PDB entry 3M0L | X-ray diffraction, 1.85 A resolution | chains C and D of the 4 polymer chains in the assembly

Chain C (and D):
Molecule: L-rhamnose isomerase
Organism: Pseudomonas stutzeri
Notes: EC 5.3.1.14; chain D of this document is another copy of the same molecule, construct and numbering; everything in this record applies to it too
UniProt: Q75WH8 (Q75WH8_PSEST); numbering as in UniProt (aligned over 1-430)
Amino-acid sequence (438 residues; row label = number of the first residue in the row):
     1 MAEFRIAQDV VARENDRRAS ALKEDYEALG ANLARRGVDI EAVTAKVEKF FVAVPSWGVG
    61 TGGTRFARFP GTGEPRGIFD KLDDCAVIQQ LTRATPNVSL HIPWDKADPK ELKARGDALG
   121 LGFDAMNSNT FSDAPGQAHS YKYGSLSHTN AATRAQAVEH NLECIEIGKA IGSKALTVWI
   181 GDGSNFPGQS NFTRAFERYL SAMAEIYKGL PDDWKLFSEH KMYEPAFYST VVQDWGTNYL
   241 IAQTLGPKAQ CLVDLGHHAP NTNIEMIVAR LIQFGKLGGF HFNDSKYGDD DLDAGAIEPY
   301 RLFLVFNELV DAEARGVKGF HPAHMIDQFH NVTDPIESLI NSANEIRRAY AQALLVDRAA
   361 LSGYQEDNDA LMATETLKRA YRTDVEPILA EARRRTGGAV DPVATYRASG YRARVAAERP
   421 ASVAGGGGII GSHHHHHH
Not modelled in the structure: 1-2, 431-438 (chain D: 1-2, 422-438)
Differences from the reference sequence: engineered mutation Asn150 (Asp in Q75WH8), Phe329 (Ser in Q75WH8); expression tag (431-438)
Metal / ion sites: Mn2+ site 1: Glu219, Asp254, His281, Asp327 (together with D-psicose); Mn2+ site 2: His257, Asp289 (together with D-psicose)
Residues lining bound ligands: D-psicose (PSJ): Trp57, His101, Trp104, Phe131, Trp179, Glu219, Lys221, Asp254, His257, His281, Asp289, Asp327, Phe329

Chain C / chain D interface:
Residue-residue contacts (87):
  Thr64(C) - Arg65(D)
  Thr64(C) - Pro225(D)
  Arg65(C) - Thr64(D)
  Arg65(C) - Arg65(D)
  Arg65(C) - Lys221(D)
  Arg65(C) - Glu224(D)  salt bridge
  Arg65(C) - Asp289(D)  salt bridge
  Arg65(C) - Asp291(D)  salt bridge
  Arg65(C) - Phe329(D)
  Phe66(C) - Ser132(D)
  Phe66(C) - Trp179(D)  hydrophobic
  Phe66(C) - Lys221(D)
  Phe66(C) - Glu224(D)
  Ala67(C) - Phe131(D)
  Ala67(C) - Ser132(D)
  Phe69(C) - Phe131(D)
  Phe69(C) - Asp133(D)
  Phe69(C) - Ser140(D)
  Phe69(C) - Tyr141(D)
  Phe69(C) - Lys142(D)  hydrogen bond (backbone-side chain)
  Phe131(C) - Ala67(D)
  Phe131(C) - Phe69(D)
  Ser132(C) - Ala67(D)
  Asp133(C) - Phe69(D)
  Ser140(C) - Phe69(D)
  Tyr141(C) - Phe69(D)
  Lys142(C) - Phe69(D)  hydrogen bond (side chain-backbone)
  Lys142(C) - Asn331(D)
  Lys142(C) - Val332(D)
  Tyr143(C) - Val332(D)
  Trp179(C) - Phe66(D)  hydrophobic
  Asn185(C) - Leu292(D)
  Phe186(C) - Asp293(D)
  Phe186(C) - Ala296(D)  hydrophobic
  Phe186(C) - Val332(D)  hydrophobic
  Phe186(C) - Thr333(D)
  Pro187(C) - Ala296(D)
  Pro187(C) - Ile297(D)
  Lys221(C) - Arg65(D)
  Lys221(C) - Phe66(D)
  Met222(C) - Tyr287(D)  hydrophobic
  Tyr223(C) - Tyr223(D)
  Tyr223(C) - Tyr287(D)  hydrophobic
  Glu224(C) - Arg65(D)  salt bridge
  Glu224(C) - Phe66(D)
  Pro225(C) - Thr64(D)
  Pro225(C) - Phe66(D)
  Phe227(C) - Lys286(D)
  Phe227(C) - Tyr287(D)
  Phe227(C) - Asp290(D)
  Phe227(C) - Leu292(D)
  Tyr228(C) - Lys286(D)
  Tyr228(C) - Tyr287(D)  hydrogen bond (backbone-side chain)
  Lys286(C) - Phe227(D)
  Lys286(C) - Tyr228(D)
  Tyr287(C) - Met222(D)  hydrophobic
  Tyr287(C) - Tyr223(D)  hydrophobic
  Tyr287(C) - Phe227(D)
  Tyr287(C) - Tyr228(D)  hydrogen bond (side chain-backbone)
  Asp289(C) - Arg65(D)  salt bridge
  Asp290(C) - Phe227(D)
  Asp291(C) - Arg65(D)  salt bridge
  Leu292(C) - Asn185(D)
  Leu292(C) - Phe227(D)
  Asp293(C) - Phe186(D)
  Ala296(C) - Phe186(D)  hydrophobic
  Ala296(C) - Pro187(D)
  Ile297(C) - Asn185(D)
  Ile297(C) - Pro187(D)
  Phe329(C) - Arg65(D)
  Asn331(C) - Lys142(D)
  Val332(C) - Lys142(D)
  Val332(C) - Tyr143(D)
  Val332(C) - Phe186(D)  hydrophobic
  Thr333(C) - Phe186(D)
  Ala424(C) - Asp133(D)
  Gly425(C) - Asp133(D)
  Gly428(C) - Gly63(D)  hydrogen bond (backbone-backbone)
  Gly428(C) - Thr64(D)
  Gly428(C) - Arg68(D)
  Ile429(C) - Gly62(D)
  Ile429(C) - Gly63(D)  hydrogen bond (backbone-backbone)
  Ile429(C) - Trp104(D)  hydrophobic
  Ile429(C) - Phe329(D)  hydrophobic
  Ile430(C) - Trp57(D)
  Ile430(C) - Arg68(D)  hydrogen bond (backbone-side chain)
  Ile430(C) - Phe329(D)  hydrophobic
Other interface residues (no listed pair), chain C (48 interface residues in all): Gly63, Pro70, Gly71, Gln189, Ser229, Pro260, Gly288
Other interface residues (no listed pair), chain D (48 interface residues in all): Thr61, Pro70, Gly71, Gln189, Ser229, Pro260, Gly288

Summary:
Chain C and chain D each contribute 48 residues to their interface; the contacts include 7 hydrogen bonds and
6 salt bridges. Among the polar pairs are Arg65(C)-Glu224(D), Arg65(C)-Asp289(D) and Arg65(C)-Asp291(D).
Ligands of chain C: D-psicose.
Chain C and chain D are both L-rhamnose isomerase (Pseudomonas stutzeri); the structure, Crystal structure of
Pseudomonas stutzeri L-rhamnose isomerase mutant S329F in complex with D-psicose, was determined by X-ray
diffraction (same publication as 3M0H, 3M0M, 3M0V, 3M0X and 3M0Y).
